PDB entry 7SMT | electron microscopy, 2.56 A resolution | chains B and C of the 5 polymer chains in the assembly

== Chain B ==
Protein: Acetylcholine receptor subunit delta
From: Tetronarce californica
Reference sequence: P02718 (ACHD_TETCF); residues 1-501 here correspond to UniProt positions 22-522 (UniProt number = residue number + 21)
Chain sequence (501 residues; row label = number of the first residue in the row):
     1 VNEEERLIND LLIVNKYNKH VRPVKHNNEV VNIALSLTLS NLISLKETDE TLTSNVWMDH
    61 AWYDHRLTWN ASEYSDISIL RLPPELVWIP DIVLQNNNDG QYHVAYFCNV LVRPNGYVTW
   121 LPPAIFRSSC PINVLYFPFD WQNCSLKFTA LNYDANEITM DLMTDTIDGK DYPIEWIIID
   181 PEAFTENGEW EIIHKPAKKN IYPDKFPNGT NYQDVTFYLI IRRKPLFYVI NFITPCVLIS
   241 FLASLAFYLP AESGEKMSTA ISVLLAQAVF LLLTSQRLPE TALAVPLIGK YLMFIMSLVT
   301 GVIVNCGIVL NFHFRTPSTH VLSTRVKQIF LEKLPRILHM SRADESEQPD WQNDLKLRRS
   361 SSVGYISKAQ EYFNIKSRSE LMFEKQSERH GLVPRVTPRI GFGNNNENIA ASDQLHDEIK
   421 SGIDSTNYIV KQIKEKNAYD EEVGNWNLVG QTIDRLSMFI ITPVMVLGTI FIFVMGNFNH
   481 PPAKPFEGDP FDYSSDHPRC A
Not modelled in the structure: 1, 343-415, 500-501
Disulfides: Cys130-Cys144
Covalent attachments: N-acetylglucosamine (NAG) linked to Asn143, Asn208
Ligand contacts: carbamyl-choline (CCE; 2-[(aminocarbonyl)oxy]-N,N,N-trimethylethanaminium): Trp57, Leu111, Leu121
What the authors report for this chain:
  - specificity-determining residues: Arg113, Thr119

== Chain C ==
Protein: Acetylcholine receptor subunit beta
From: Tetronarce californica
Reference sequence: P02712 (ACHB_TETCF); residues 1-469 here correspond to UniProt positions 25-493 (UniProt number = residue number + 24)
Chain sequence (469 residues; each row starts with the number of its first residue):
     1 SVMEDTLLSV LFETYNPKVR PAQTVGDKVT VRVGLTLTNL LILNEKIEEM TTNVFLNLAW
    61 TDYRLQWDPA AYEGIKDLRI PSSDVWQPDI VLMNNNDGSF EITLHVNVLV QHTGAVSWQP
   121 SAIYRSSCTI KVMYFPFDWQ NCTMVFKSYT YDTSEVTLQH ALDAKGEREV KEIVINKDAF
   181 TENGQWSIEH KPSRKNWRSD DPSYEDVTFY LIIQRKPLFY IVYTIIPCIL ISILAILVFY
   241 LPPDAGEKMS LSISALLAVT VFLLLLADKV PETSLSVPII IRYLMFIMIL VAFSVILSVV
   301 VLNLHHRSPN THTMPNWIRQ IFIETLPPFL WIQRPVTTPS PDSKPTIISR ANDEYFIRKP
   361 AGDFVCPVDN ARVAVQPERL FSEMKWHLNG LTQPVTLPQD LKEAVEAIKY IAEQLESASE
   421 FDDLKKDWQY VAMVADRLFL YVFFVICSIG TFSIFLDASH NVPPDNPFA
Not modelled in the structure: 335-397
Disulfides: Cys128-Cys142
Covalent attachments: glycan linked to Asn141

== How chain B and chain C interact ==
Contacting residue pairs (106):
  Asn18(B) - Asp5(C)  hydrogen bond
  His20(B) - Pro81(C)
  Val21(B) - Ser1(C)
  Val21(B) - Leu8(C)  hydrophobic
  Arg22(B) - Ser1(C)
  Val24(B) - Ser1(C)  hydrogen bond (backbone-backbone)
  Lys25(B) - Ser1(C)
  His26(B) - Glu73(C)  salt bridge
  Asn27(B) - Glu73(C)
  Asn27(B) - Ile75(C)
  Gln95(B) - Asn53(C)  hydrogen bond (backbone-side chain)
  Gln95(B) - Phe55(C)
  Gln95(B) - Ala179(C)
  Asn97(B) - Asn53(C)
  Asn98(B) - Leu41(C)
  Asn98(B) - Ile123(C)
  Asp99(B) - Ile123(C)
  Gly100(B) - Thr103(C)
  Tyr102(B) - Asn53(C)  hydrogen bond
  Tyr102(B) - Thr103(C)
  Tyr102(B) - Leu104(C)  hydrophobic
  Tyr102(B) - Ser121(C)  hydrogen bond
  Tyr102(B) - Ala122(C)
  Tyr102(B) - Ile123(C)
  His103(B) - Leu104(C)
  Ser129(B) - Asn39(C)  hydrogen bond
  Ser129(B) - Leu41(C)
  Pro131(B) - Thr181(C)
  Lys147(B) - Asp178(C)
  Lys147(B) - Ala179(C)
  Leu151(B) - Phe55(C)  hydrophobic
  Leu151(B) - Leu104(C)  hydrophobic
  Leu151(B) - Val106(C)
  Asn152(B) - Arg79(C)
  Asn152(B) - Val106(C)
  Asn152(B) - Asn107(C)  hydrogen bond (side chain-backbone)
  Tyr153(B) - Arg79(C)
  Asp154(B) - Arg79(C)  salt bridge
  Glu157(B) - Arg79(C)  salt bridge
  Tyr202(B) - Asp178(C)
  Asp204(B) - Asp178(C)
  Lys205(B) - Asn176(C)  hydrogen bond
  Lys205(B) - Asp178(C)  salt bridge
  Asn208(B) - Arg79(C)
  Gly254(B) - Glu247(C)
  Glu255(B) - Glu247(C)  hydrogen bond (backbone-side chain)
  Lys256(B) - Glu247(C)  hydrogen bond (backbone-side chain)
  Met257(B) - Glu247(C)  hydrogen bond (backbone-side chain)
  Met257(B) - Leu251(C)  hydrophobic
  Ser258(B) - Ser250(C)
  Ile261(B) - Leu251(C)  hydrophobic
  Ile261(B) - Ser254(C)
  Leu264(B) - Leu234(C)  hydrophobic
  Leu265(B) - Ala258(C)  hydrophobic
  Leu271(B) - Tyr223(C)  hydrophobic
  Leu271(B) - Pro227(C)  hydrophobic
  Leu272(B) - Phe262(C)  hydrophobic
  Leu272(B) - Leu265(C)  hydrophobic
  Ser275(B) - Phe219(C)
  Ser275(B) - Tyr223(C)
  Glu280(B) - Gln185(C)
  Glu280(B) - Phe219(C)
  Glu280(B) - Tyr220(C)  hydrogen bond
  Glu280(B) - Lys269(C)  salt bridge
  Thr281(B) - Gly184(C)
  Ala282(B) - Gly184(C)  hydrogen bond (backbone-backbone)
  Ala282(B) - Lys216(C)
  Ala282(B) - Leu218(C)
  Leu283(B) - Gly184(C)
  Val285(B) - Leu218(C)  hydrophobic
  Val285(B) - Val222(C)  hydrophobic
  Pro286(B) - Tyr223(C)
  Met293(B) - Val222(C)
  Met293(B) - Ile226(C)  hydrophobic
  Thr300(B) - Leu230(C)
  Thr300(B) - Leu234(C)
  Ile303(B) - Leu234(C)  hydrophobic
  Ile303(B) - Leu237(C)
  Val304(B) - Leu237(C)  hydrophobic
  Gly307(B) - Leu241(C)
  Ile308(B) - Tyr240(C)  hydrophobic
  Leu310(B) - Pro242(C)
  Leu310(B) - Glu247(C)
  Asn311(B) - Tyr240(C)  hydrogen bond (side chain-backbone)
  Asn311(B) - Pro242(C)
  Phe314(B) - Pro242(C)  hydrophobic
  Phe314(B) - Asp244(C)
  Phe314(B) - Ala245(C)  hydrophobic
  Arg315(B) - Tyr240(C)
  Ser318(B) - Arg334(C)
  Ser318(B) - Lys426(C)  hydrogen bond
  Thr319(B) - Arg334(C)
  Thr319(B) - Met433(C)
  His320(B) - Met433(C)
  Glu418(B) - Val405(C)
  Ser421(B) - Val405(C)
  Ser425(B) - Ile408(C)
  Ser425(B) - Lys409(C)
  Ser425(B) - Ala412(C)
  Thr426(B) - Ile408(C)
  Tyr428(B) - Ala412(C)
  Tyr428(B) - Glu416(C)
  Ile429(B) - Ile411(C)  hydrophobic
  Ile429(B) - Ala412(C)
  Ile429(B) - Leu415(C)  hydrophobic
  Tyr439(B) - Lys426(C)  hydrogen bond
Also at the interface, not in a pair above, chain B (78 interface residues in all): Lys16, Val93, Thr210, Ala268, Thr274, Gln276, Leu278, Pro279, Ala284, Gly289, Met296, Ser297, Gly422, Gln432
Also at the interface, not in a pair above, chain C (63 interface residues in all): Glu4, Ile231, Ile233, Gln333, Ser419

== In short ==
78 residues of chain B and 63 residues of chain C are in contact; the contacts include 16 hydrogen bonds and 5
salt bridges. Polar pairs include His26(B)-Glu73(C), Asp154(B)-Arg79(C) and Glu157(B)-Arg79(C). Bound to chain
B: carbamyl-choline. N-acetylglucosamine is covalently linked to Asn143(B) and Asn208(B). The paper reports
specificity determinants Arg113(B) and Thr119(B).
Chain B is Acetylcholine receptor subunit delta and chain C is Acetylcholine receptor subunit beta, both from
Tetronarce californica; the structure, Cryo-EM structure of Torpedo acetylcholine receptor in complex with
d-tubocurarine and carbachol, was determined by electron microscopy, deposited together with 7SMM, 7SMQ, 7SMR
and 7SMS.
